4ZJC - chain A; structure by X-ray diffraction, 2.83 A resolution.

[Chain A]
Protein: human OX1R fusion protein to P.abysii glycogen synthase
From: Homo sapiens
Notes: fragment: UNP O43613 residues 1-245, UNP Q9V2J8 residues 218-413, UNP O43613 residues 288-380
UniProt: chimeric construct of O43613, Q9V2J8: residues 1-246 from O43613 (OX1R_HUMAN) positions 1-246 (same numbers); residues 1001-1196 from Q9V2J8 positions 218-413 (UniProt number = residue number - 783); residues 288-380 from O43613 (OX1R_HUMAN) positions 288-380 (same numbers)
Amino-acid sequence (553 residues; each row starts with the number of its first residue; numbers below 1 keep their minus sign (Asp-7 is residue -7)):
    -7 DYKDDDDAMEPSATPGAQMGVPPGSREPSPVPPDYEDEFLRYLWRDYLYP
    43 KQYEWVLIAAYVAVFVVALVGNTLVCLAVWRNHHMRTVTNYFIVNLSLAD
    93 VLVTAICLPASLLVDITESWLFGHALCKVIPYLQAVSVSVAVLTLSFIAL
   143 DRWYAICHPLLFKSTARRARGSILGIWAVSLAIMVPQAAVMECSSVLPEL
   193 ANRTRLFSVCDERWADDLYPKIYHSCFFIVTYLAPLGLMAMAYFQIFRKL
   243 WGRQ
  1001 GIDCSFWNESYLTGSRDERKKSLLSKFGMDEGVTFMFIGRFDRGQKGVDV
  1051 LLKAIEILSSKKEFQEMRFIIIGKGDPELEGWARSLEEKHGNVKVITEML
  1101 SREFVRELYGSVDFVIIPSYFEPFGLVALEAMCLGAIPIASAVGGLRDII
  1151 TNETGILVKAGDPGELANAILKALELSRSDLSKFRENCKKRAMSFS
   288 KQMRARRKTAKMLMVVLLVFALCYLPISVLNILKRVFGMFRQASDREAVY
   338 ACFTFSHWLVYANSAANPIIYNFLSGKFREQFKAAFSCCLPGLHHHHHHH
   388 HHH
Disordered / not traced: -7 to 25, 374-390
Differences from the reference sequence: expression tag (-7 to 0, 381-390); engineered mutation Ile319 (Val in O43613)
Disulfide bonds: Cys119-Cys202
Small-molecule neighbours: selective (4OT; [5-(2-fluorophenyl)-2-methyl-1,3-thiazol-4-yl]{(2S)-2-[(5-phenyl-1,3,4-oxadiazol-2-yl)methyl]pyrrolidin-1-yl}methanone): Cys99, Ala102, Ser103, Val106, Trp112, Ile122, Pro123, Gln126, Ala127, Val130, Gln179, Met183, Glu204, His216, Phe219, Tyr311, Ile314, Ser315, Asn318, His344, Val347, Tyr348
UniProt features mapped onto this chain:
  - region: Asp26 to Tyr41 (Required for response to orexin-A)
  - site: Trp36 (Important for responses to orexin)
  - glycosylation: Asn194 (N-linked (GlcNAc...) asparagine)
  - binding site (suvorexant): Asn318

[In short]
Ligands of chain A: selective. From UniProt: suvorexant-binding residue Asn318.
Chain A is human OX1R fusion protein to P.abysii glycogen synthase (Homo sapiens); the structure, Structures
of the human OX1 orexin receptor bound to selective and dual antagonists, was determined by X-ray diffraction
together with 4ZJ8 from the same study.
